Entry 5L65 (X-ray diffraction, 2.90 A resolution); this record covers chains C and D of the 28 polymer chains in the assembly.

# Chain C
Protein: Proteasome subunit alpha type-4
Source organism: Saccharomyces cerevisiae (strain ATCC 204508 / S288c)
Notes: EC 3.4.25.1
UniProt: P40303 (PSA4_YEAST); residues -1 to 252 here correspond to UniProt positions 1-254 (UniProt number = residue number + 2)
Sequence (254 residues; row label = number of the first residue in the row; numbers below 1 keep their minus sign (Met-1 is residue -1)):
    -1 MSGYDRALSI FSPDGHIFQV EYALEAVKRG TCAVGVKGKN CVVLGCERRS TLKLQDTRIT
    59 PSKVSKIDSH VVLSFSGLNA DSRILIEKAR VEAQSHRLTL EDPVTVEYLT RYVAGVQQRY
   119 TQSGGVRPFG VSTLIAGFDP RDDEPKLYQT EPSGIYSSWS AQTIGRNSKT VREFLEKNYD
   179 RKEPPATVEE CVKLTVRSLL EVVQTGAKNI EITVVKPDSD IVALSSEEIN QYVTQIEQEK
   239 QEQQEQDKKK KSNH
Unresolved in the structure: -1 to 0, 241-252
Curated features (UniProtKB/Swiss-Prot):
  - modified residue: Thr58 (Phosphothreonine)

# Chain D
Protein: Proteasome subunit alpha type-5
Source organism: Saccharomyces cerevisiae (strain ATCC 204508 / S288c)
Notes: EC 3.4.25.1
UniProt: P32379 (PSA5_YEAST); residues -7 to 252 here correspond to UniProt positions 1-260 (UniProt number = residue number + 8)
Sequence (260 residues; numbered -7 to 252; the number before each row is that of its first residue; numbers below 1 keep their minus sign (Met-7 is residue -7)):
    -7 MFLTRSEYDR GVSTFSPEGR LFQVEYSLEA IKLGSTAIGI ATKEGVVLGV EKRATSPLLE
    53 SDSIEKIVEI DRHIGCAMSG LTADARSMIE HARTAAVTHN LYYDEDINVE SLTQSVCDLA
   113 LRFGEGASGE ERLMSRPFGV ALLIAGHDAD DGYQLFHAEP SGTFYRYNAK AIGSGSEGAQ
   173 AELLNEWHSS LTLKEAELLV LKILKQVMEE KLDENNAQLS CITKQDGFKI YDNEKTAELI
   233 KELKEKEAAE SPEEADVEMS
Unresolved in the structure: -7 to 0, 118-124, 243-252

# Interface between chain C and chain D
Residue-residue contacts (63):
  Asp3(C) - Glu117(D)
  Arg4(C) - Glu117(D)
  Ala5(C) - Val4(D)  hydrophobic
  Ala5(C) - Glu117(D)
  Ala5(C) - Ser127(D)
  Ser7(C) - Ser127(D)
  Ser7(C) - Arg128(D)
  Ile8(C) - Gln15(D)
  Phe9(C) - Gln15(D)
  Phe9(C) - Tyr18(D)  hydrophobic
  Phe9(C) - Ser19(D)
  Phe9(C) - Ala22(D)  hydrophobic
  Phe9(C) - Leu73(D)  hydrophobic
  Phe9(C) - Arg128(D)
  Phe9(C) - Pro129(D)
  Phe9(C) - Gly131(D)
  Ser10(C) - Tyr18(D)
  Pro11(C) - Tyr18(D)  hydrophobic
  Pro11(C) - Glu21(D)
  Asp12(C) - Glu21(D)
  Gly13(C) - Tyr18(D)
  Gly13(C) - Glu21(D)
  Gly13(C) - Ala22(D)
  His14(C) - Leu25(D)
  Ile15(C) - Leu73(D)  hydrophobic
  Ile15(C) - Arg128(D)
  Lys35(C) - Glu52(D)  salt bridge
  Gln116(C) - Ala75(D)
  Gln116(C) - Asp76(D)
  Gln116(C) - Arg128(D)
  Thr119(C) - Arg128(D)  hydrogen bond (backbone-side chain)
  Gln120(C) - Met126(D)
  Gln120(C) - Ser127(D)  hydrogen bond (backbone-backbone)
  Gln120(C) - Arg128(D)
  Gln120(C) - Phe130(D)
  Ser121(C) - Ser127(D)
  Gly122(C) - Ser127(D)
  Ser151(C) - Ala75(D)
  Gly152(C) - Ala75(D)
  Ile153(C) - Thr74(D)
  Ile153(C) - Ala75(D)  hydrophobic
  Ser155(C) - Leu51(D)
  Ser155(C) - Ser55(D)
  Ser156(C) - Leu51(D)
  Ser156(C) - Glu52(D)  hydrogen bond (backbone-backbone)
  Ser156(C) - Ser55(D)  hydrogen bond (backbone-side chain)
  Trp157(C) - Thr47(D)
  Trp157(C) - Ser48(D)
  Trp157(C) - Leu50(D)
  Trp157(C) - Leu51(D)
  Trp157(C) - Glu52(D)
  Ser158(C) - Leu50(D)  hydrogen bond (backbone-backbone)
  Ser158(C) - Glu52(D)  hydrogen bond
  Ala159(C) - Leu50(D)
  Leu173(C) - Leu50(D)  hydrophobic
  Glu174(C) - Ser48(D)  hydrogen bond
  Glu174(C) - Pro49(D)
  Glu174(C) - Leu50(D)
  Tyr177(C) - Leu50(D)  hydrophobic
  Arg179(C) - Pro49(D)  hydrogen bond (side chain-backbone)
  Arg179(C) - Leu50(D)  hydrogen bond (side chain-backbone)
  Arg179(C) - Leu51(D)  hydrogen bond (side chain-backbone)
  Arg179(C) - Glu52(D)
Interface residues without a listed pair, chain C (31 interface residues in all): Arg170
Interface residues without a listed pair, chain D (27 interface residues in all): Asp1, Ser79

# Overview
The interface between chain C and chain D involves 31 residues on one side and 27 on the other; the contacts
include 10 hydrogen bonds and 1 salt bridge. Polar pairs include Lys35(C)-Glu52(D), Thr119(C)-Arg128(D) and
Ser156(C)-Ser55(D).
Chain C is Proteasome subunit alpha type-4 and chain D is Proteasome subunit alpha type-5, both from
Saccharomyces cerevisiae (strain ATCC 204508 / S288c); the structure, Yeast 20S proteasome with mouse beta5i
(1-138) and mouse beta6 (97-111; 118-133) in complex with carfilzomib, was determined by X-ray diffraction
(same publication as 5L52, 5L54, 5L55, 5L5A, 5L5B, 5L5D and 30 further entries).
